Entry 6ET9 (X-ray diffraction, 2.75 A resolution); this record covers chains I and K of the 12 polymer chains in the assembly.

# Chain I (and K)
Name: HydroxyMethylGlutaryl-CoA synthase
Organism: Methanothermococcus thermolithotrophicus
Notes: EC 2.3.3.10; chain K of this document is another copy of the same molecule, construct and numbering; everything in this record applies to it too
Sequence (349 residues; numbered 1 to 349; the number before each row is that of its first residue):
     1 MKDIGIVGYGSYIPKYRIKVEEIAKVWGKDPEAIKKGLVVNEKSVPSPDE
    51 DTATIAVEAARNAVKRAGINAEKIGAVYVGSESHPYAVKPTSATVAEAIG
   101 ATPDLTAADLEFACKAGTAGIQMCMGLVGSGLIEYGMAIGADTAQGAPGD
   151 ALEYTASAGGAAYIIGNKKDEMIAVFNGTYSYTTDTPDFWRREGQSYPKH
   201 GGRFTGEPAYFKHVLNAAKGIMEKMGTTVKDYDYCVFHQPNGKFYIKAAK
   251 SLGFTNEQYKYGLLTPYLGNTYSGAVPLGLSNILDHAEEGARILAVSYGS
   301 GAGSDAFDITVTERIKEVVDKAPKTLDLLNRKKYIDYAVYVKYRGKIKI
Not modelled in the structure: 1-2
Metal / ion sites: K+ site 1 near D3 (its only coordinating residue here); K+ site 2: E111 (shared with E111(K) of chain K)
From the paper describing this entry:
  - catalytic residues: C114 (proposed by the authors, not directly observed)

# Interface between chain I and chain K
Pairs across the interface (106):
  Y78(I) with M123(K), hydrophobic
  E82(I) with V88(K)
  Y86(I) with W190(K); R191(K)
  A87(I) with E111(K); R191(K), hydrogen bond (backbone-backbone); R192(K); E193(K)
  V88(I) with E82(K); F189(K); W190(K); R191(K), hydrogen bond (backbone-backbone)
  K89(I) with D185(K), salt bridge; T186(K); P187(K); W190(K)
  P90(I) with F112(K), hydrophobic; S300(K); G301(K)
  S92(I) with F112(K)
  A93(I) with T184(K)
  T94(I) with D185(K), hydrogen bond
  E97(I) with T184(K); D185(K), hydrogen bond (side chain-backbone)
  T102(I) with T183(K); T184(K)
  P103(I) with S181(K); Y182(K); T183(K), hydrogen bond (backbone-backbone)
  D104(I) with Y180(K), hydrogen bond; S181(K)
  L105(I) with S181(K), hydrogen bond (backbone-backbone); T183(K), hydrogen bond (backbone-side chain)
  T106(I) with K115(K), hydrogen bond; Q122(K), hydrogen bond; S181(K), hydrogen bond; D305(K), hydrogen bond
  A107(I) with F112(K); K115(K), hydrogen bond (backbone-side chain)
  A108(I) with E111(K); F112(K), hydrophobic; M123(K), hydrophobic
  D109(I) with D109(K); L110(K); E111(K), hydrogen bond (backbone-backbone)
  L110(I) with D109(K)
  E111(I) with A87(K); A108(K); D109(K), hydrogen bond (backbone-backbone); E111(K)
  F112(I) with P90(K), hydrophobic; S92(K); A107(K); A108(K), hydrophobic
  K115(I) with T106(K), hydrogen bond; A107(K), hydrogen bond (side chain-backbone)
  Q122(I) with T106(K), hydrogen bond; L127(K)
  M123(I) with Y78(K), hydrophobic; A108(K), hydrophobic; M123(K), hydrophobic
  G126(I) with G126(K); L127(K); S130(K); L132(K)
  L127(I) with Q122(K); G126(K)
  G129(I) with S130(K)
  S130(I) with G126(K); G129(K); S130(K)
  L132(I) with M125(K), hydrophobic; G126(K)
  Y180(I) with D104(K), hydrogen bond
  S181(I) with P103(K); D104(K); L105(K), hydrogen bond (backbone-backbone); T106(K), hydrogen bond
  Y182(I) with P103(K); L105(K)
  T183(I) with T102(K); P103(K), hydrogen bond (backbone-backbone); L105(K), hydrogen bond (side chain-backbone)
  T184(I) with A93(K); E97(K); T102(K)
  D185(I) with K89(K), salt bridge; T94(K), hydrogen bond; E97(K), hydrogen bond (backbone-side chain)
  T186(I) with K89(K)
  P187(I) with K89(K)
  W190(I) with Y86(K), hydrophobic; V88(K); K89(K)
  R191(I) with Y86(K); A87(K), hydrogen bond (backbone-backbone); V88(K), hydrogen bond (backbone-backbone); E193(K), salt bridge
  R192(I) with A87(K)
  E193(I) with A87(K); R191(K), salt bridge; E193(K)
  S300(I) with P90(K)
  G301(I) with K89(K), hydrogen bond (backbone-side chain); P90(K)
  D305(I) with T106(K), hydrogen bond
Also at the interface, not in a pair above, chain I (50 interface residues in all): H84, A119, M125, T179, F189
Also at the interface, not in a pair above, chain K (52 interface residues in all): H84, A113, A119, T179, A302

# Overview
50 residues of chain I and 52 residues of chain K are in contact, with 29 hydrogen bonds and 4 salt bridges.
Among the polar pairs are K89(I)-D185(K), R191(I)-E193(K) and T94(I)-D185(K). The paper reports the catalytic
residue C114(I).
Chain I and chain K are both HydroxyMethylGlutaryl-CoA synthase (Methanothermococcus thermolithotrophicus);
the structure, Structure of the acetoacetyl-CoA-thiolase/HMG-CoA-synthase complex from Methanothermococcus
thermolithotrophicus at 2.75 A, was determined by X-ray diffraction together with 6ESQ from the same study.
